PDB entry 3H6U | X-ray diffraction, 1.85 A resolution | chain A

[Chain A]
Name: Glutamate receptor 2
From: Rattus norvegicus
Notes: fragment: iGluR2-flop ligand-binding core:
UniProtKB: P19491 (GRIA2_RAT); the construct has insertions or renumbered stretches relative to UniProt, so the offset changes along the chain: 3-117 = UniProt 413-527; 120-263 = UniProt 653-796
Amino-acid sequence (263 residues; row label = number of the first residue in the row):
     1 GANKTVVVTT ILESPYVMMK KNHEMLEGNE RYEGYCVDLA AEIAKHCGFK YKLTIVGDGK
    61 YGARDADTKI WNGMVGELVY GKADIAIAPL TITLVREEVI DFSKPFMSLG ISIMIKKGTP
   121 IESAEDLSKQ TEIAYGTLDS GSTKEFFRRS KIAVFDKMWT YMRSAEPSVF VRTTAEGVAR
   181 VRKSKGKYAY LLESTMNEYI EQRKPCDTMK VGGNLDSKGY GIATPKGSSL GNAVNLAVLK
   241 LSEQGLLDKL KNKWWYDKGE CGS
Unresolved in the structure: 263
Disulfides: C206-C261
Construct notes: expression tag (1-2); linker (118-119); engineered mutation S242 (Asn775 in P19491)
Residues lining bound ligands:
  - citrate anion (FLC): R148, R149, W159, R163
  - glutamic acid (GLU): Y61, P89, L90, T91, R96, L138, S140, G141, S142, T143, L192, E193, M196, Y220
  - NS3 ((3S)-3-cyclopentyl-6-methyl-7-[(4-methylpiperazin-1-yl)sulfonyl]-3,4-dihydro-2H-1,2,4-benzothiadiazine 1,1-dioxide): I92, K104, P105, F106, M107, S108, S217, K218, G219, L239, S242, L247, D248, K251
UniProt features mapped onto this chain:
  - binding site (L-glutamate): P89, T91, R96, S142, T143, E193
  - site: R64 (Interaction with the cone snail toxin Con-ikot-ikot), I121 (Crucial to convey clamshell closure to channel opening), R148 (Interaction with the cone snail toxin Con-ikot-ikot), K240 (Interaction with the cone snail toxin Con-ikot-ikot)
  - glycosylation: N3 (N-linked (GlcNAc...) asparagine)
  - modified residue (Phosphoserine): S150, S184

[Summary]
Ligands of chain A: glutamic acid, compound NS3 and citrate anion. From UniProt: 6 L-glutamate-binding
residues.
Chain A is Glutamate receptor 2 (Rattus norvegicus); the structure, Crystal structure of the iGluR2
ligand-binding core (S1S2J-N754S) in complex with glutamate and NS1493 at 1.85 ..., was determined by X-ray
diffraction (same publication as 3H6T, 3H6V and 3H6W).
